PDB entry 8JND | electron microscopy, 3.66 A resolution | chains D and J of the 19 polymer chains in the assembly

# Chain D
Molecule: Histone H2B type 1-J
From: Homo sapiens
UniProt: P06899 (H2B1J_HUMAN); residues 0-125 here correspond to UniProt positions 1-126 (UniProt number = residue number + 1)
Amino-acid sequence (129 residues; numbered -3 to 125; the number before each row is that of its first residue; numbers below 1 keep their minus sign (Gly-3 is residue -3)):
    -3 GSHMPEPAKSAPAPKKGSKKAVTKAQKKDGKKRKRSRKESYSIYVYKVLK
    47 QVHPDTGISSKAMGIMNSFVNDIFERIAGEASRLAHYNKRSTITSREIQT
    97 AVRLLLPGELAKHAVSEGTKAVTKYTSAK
Not modelled in the structure: -3 to 31, 124-125
Sequence notes: expression tag (-3 to -1)
Swiss-Prot annotation at these positions:
  - modified residue: Pro1 (N-acetylproline), Glu2 (ADP-ribosyl glutamic acid), Lys5 (N6-(2-hydroxyisobutyryl)lysine), Ser6 (ADP-ribosylserine), Lys11 (N6-(beta-hydroxybutyryl)lysine), Lys12 (N6-(2-hydroxyisobutyryl)lysine), Ser14 (Phosphoserine), Lys15 (N6-acetyllysine), Lys16 (N6-(beta-hydroxybutyryl)lysine), Lys20 (N6-(2-hydroxyisobutyryl)lysine), Lys23 (N6-(2-hydroxyisobutyryl)lysine), Lys24 (N6-(2-hydroxyisobutyryl)lysine), Lys34 (N6-(2-hydroxyisobutyryl)lysine), Glu35 (PolyADP-ribosyl glutamic acid), Ser36 (Phosphoserine), Lys43 (N6-(2-hydroxyisobutyryl)lysine), Lys46 (N6-(2-hydroxyisobutyryl)lysine), Lys57 (N6,N6-dimethyllysine), Arg79 (Dimethylated arginine), Lys85 (N6,N6,N6-trimethyllysine) and 6 more in UniProt
  - glycosylation: Ser112 (O-linked (GlcNAc) serine)
  - cross-link (Glycyl lysine isopeptide (Lys-Gly)): Lys5 (interchain with G-Cter in SUMO2), Lys20 (interchain with G-Cter in SUMO2), Lys34 (interchain with G-Cter in ubiquitin), Lys120 (interchain with G-Cter in ubiquitin)

# Chain J
Molecule: 153-nt DNA strand
From: synthetic construct
Sequence (153 nucleotides; row label = number of the first residue in the row):
     1 TGGCCGTTTTCGTTGTTTTTTTCTGTCTCGTGCCTGGTGTCTTGGGTGTA
    51 ATCCCCTTGGCGGTTAAAACGCGGGGGACAGCGCGTACGTGCGTTTAAGC
   101 GGTGCTAGAGCTGTCTACGACCAATTGAGCGGCCTCGGCACCGGGATTCT
   151 GAT

# Chain D / chain J interface
Contacting residue pairs (12):
  Arg33(D) - DG36(J)  sugar contact
  Tyr42(D) - DT28(J)  hydrogen bond to the phosphate
  Gly53(D) - DT28(J)  phosphate contact
  Ile54(D) - DC27(J)  phosphate contact
  Ile54(D) - DT28(J)  phosphate contact
  Ser55(D) - DC27(J)  phosphate contact
  Ser56(D) - DC27(J)  hydrogen bond to the phosphate
  Arg86(D) - DT47(J)  phosphate contact
  Ser87(D) - DG46(J)  hydrogen bond to the phosphate
  Ser87(D) - DT47(J)  hydrogen bond to the phosphate
  Thr88(D) - DG46(J)  phosphate contact
  Thr88(D) - DT47(J)  hydrogen bond to the phosphate
Interface residues without a listed pair, chain D (11 interface residues in all): Glu35, Lys85
Interface residues without a listed pair, chain J (7 interface residues in all): DG37, DG48

# In short
11 residues of chain D and 7 residues of chain J are in contact, with 5 hydrogen bonds. Polar contacts include
Tyr42(D)-DT28(J), Ser56(D)-DC27(J) and Ser87(D)-DG46(J).
Chain D is Histone H2B type 1-J (Homo sapiens) and chain J is a 153-nt DNA strand (synthetic construct); the
structure, The cryo-EM structure of the nonameric RAD51 ring bound to the nucleosome with the linker DNA ...,
was determined by electron microscopy, deposited together with 8JNE, 8JNF, 8XBT, 8XBU and 8XBW.
